PDB entry 6M3D | X-ray diffraction, 1.60 A resolution | chains A and C of the 3 polymer chains in the assembly

[Chain A]
Molecule: 12-nt DNA strand
Sequence (12 nucleotides; numbered 1 to 12; the number before each row is that of its first residue):
     1 TAATCCTAAT CC
Metal / ion sites: Na+ near DA8 (its only coordinating residue here)

[Chain C]
Name: Segmentation polarity homeobox protein engrailed
Source organism: Drosophila melanogaster
Reference sequence: P02836 (HMEN_DROME); the construct has insertions or renumbered stretches relative to UniProt, so the offset changes along the chain: 22-81 = UniProt 453-512; 87-146 = UniProt 453-512
Chain sequence (148 residues; row label = number of the first residue in the row):
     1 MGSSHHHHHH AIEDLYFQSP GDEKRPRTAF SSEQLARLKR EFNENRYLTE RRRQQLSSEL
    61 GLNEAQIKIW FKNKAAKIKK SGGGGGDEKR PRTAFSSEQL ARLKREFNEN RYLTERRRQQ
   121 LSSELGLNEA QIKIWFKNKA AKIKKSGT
Disordered / not traced: 1-26, 77-89, 148
Differences from the reference sequence: initiating methionine (1); expression tag (2-21, 147-148); engineered mutation Lys-72 (Gln503 in P02836), Ala-75 (Arg506 in P02836), Lys-137 (Gln503 in P02836), Ala-140 (Arg506 in P02836); linker (82-86)
Swiss-Prot annotation at these positions:
  - DNA-binding region (Homeobox): Glu-23, Glu-88

[Chain A / chain C interface]
Contacting residue pairs (24):
  DT7(A) / Arg-92(C)  hydrogen bond to the base
  DT7(A) / Lys-142(C)  salt bridge to the phosphate
  DA8(A) / Arg-90(C)  base contact
  DA8(A) / Arg-92(C)  hydrogen bond to the sugar
  DA8(A) / Thr-93(C)  hydrogen bond to the phosphate
  DA8(A) / Phe-95(C)  phosphate contact
  DA8(A) / Leu-100(C)  phosphate contact
  DA8(A) / Trp-135(C)  hydrogen bond to the phosphate
  DA8(A) / Asn-138(C)  hydrogen bond to the base
  DA9(A) / Arg-90(C)  hydrogen bond to the sugar
  DA9(A) / Pro-91(C)  sugar contact
  DA9(A) / Arg-92(C)  phosphate contact
  DA9(A) / Thr-93(C)  hydrogen bond to the phosphate
  DA9(A) / Phe-95(C)  phosphate contact
  DA9(A) / Gln-131(C)  hydrogen bond to the phosphate
  DA9(A) / Ile-134(C)  base contact
  DA9(A) / Asn-138(C)  hydrogen bond to the base
  DT10(A) / Asn-45(C)  hydrogen bond to the phosphate
  DT10(A) / Arg-90(C)  hydrogen bond to the sugar
  DT10(A) / Ile-134(C)  base contact
  DT10(A) / Lys-137(C)  base contact
  DC11(A) / Thr-49(C)  hydrogen bond to the phosphate
  DC11(A) / Arg-51(C)  phosphate contact
  DC12(A) / Arg-51(C)  salt bridge to the phosphate
Also at the interface, not in a pair above, chain A (7 interface residues in all): DC6
Also at the interface, not in a pair above, chain C (17 interface residues in all): Tyr-47, Arg-52

[In short]
Chain A and chain C form an interface of 7 and 17 residues respectively, with 12 hydrogen bonds and 2 salt
bridges. Polar contacts include DT7(A)/Arg-92(C), DA8(A)/Asn-138(C) and DA9(A)/Asn-138(C). UniProt lists a
DNA-binding region on chain C.
Chain A is a 12-nt DNA strand and chain C is Segmentation polarity homeobox protein engrailed (Drosophila
melanogaster); the structure, X-ray crystal structure of tandemly connected engrailed homeodomains (EHD) with
R53A mutations and DNA complex, was determined by X-ray diffraction.
